8U7Z - chains B4 and K3 of the 15 polymer chains in the assembly; structure by electron microscopy, 2.97 A resolution.

== Chain B4 ==
Protein: Guanine nucleotide-binding protein G(I)/G(S)/G(T) subunit beta-1
Organism: Homo sapiens
UniProt: P62873 (GBB1_HUMAN); numbering as in UniProt (aligned over 1-340)
Amino-acid sequence (340 residues; row label = number of the first residue in the row):
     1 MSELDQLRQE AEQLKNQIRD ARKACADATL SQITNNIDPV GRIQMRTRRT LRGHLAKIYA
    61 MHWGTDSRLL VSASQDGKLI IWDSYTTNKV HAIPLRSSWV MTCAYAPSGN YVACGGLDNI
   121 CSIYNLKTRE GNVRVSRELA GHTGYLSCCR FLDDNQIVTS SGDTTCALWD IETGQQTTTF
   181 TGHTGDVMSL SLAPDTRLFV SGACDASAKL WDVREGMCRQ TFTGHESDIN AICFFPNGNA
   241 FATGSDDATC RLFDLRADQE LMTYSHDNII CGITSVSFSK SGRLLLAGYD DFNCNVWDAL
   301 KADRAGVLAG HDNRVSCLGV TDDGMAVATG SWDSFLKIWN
Not modelled in the structure: 1
Curated features (UniProtKB/Swiss-Prot):
  - modified residue: Ser2 (N-acetylserine), His266 (Phosphohistidine)
  - natural variant: Leu30 (L30F: In MRD42; uncertain significance), Arg52 (R52G: In MRD42), Gly64 (G64V: In MRD42), Asp76 (D76E: In MRD42; D76G: In MRD42), Gly77 (G77S: In MRD42), Lys78 (K78R: In MRD42), Ile80 (I80N: In MRD42; I80T: In MRD42), His91 (H91R: In MRD42; uncertain significance), Ala92 (A92T: In MRD42), Pro94 (P94S: In MRD42), Leu95 (L95P: In MRD42), Arg96 (R96L: In MRD42), 5 further natural variant entries in UniProt
From the paper describing this entry:
  - mutagenesis - K78E, K89E, A92D: abolished catalytic activity (ubiquitylation activity)
  - mutagenesis - K78E, K89E, A92D: abolished catalytic activity with BTB/POZ domain-containing protein KCTD5 (chain K3)
  - post-translational modification sites: Lys23

== Chain K3 ==
Protein: BTB/POZ domain-containing protein KCTD5
Organism: Homo sapiens
UniProt: Q9NXV2 (KCTD5_HUMAN); residues 1-234 here = UniProt positions 1-234
Amino-acid sequence (234 residues; each row starts with the number of its first residue):
     1 MAENHCELLS PARGGIGAGL GGGLCRRCSA GLGALAQRPG SVSKWVRLNV GGTYFLTTRQ
    61 TLCRDPKSFL YRLCQADPDL DSDKDETGAY LIDRDPTYFG PVLNYLRHGK LVINKDLAEE
   121 GVLEEAEFYN ITSLIKLVKD KIRERDSKTS QVPVKHVYRV LQCQEEELTQ MVSTMSDGWK
   181 FEQLVSIGSS YNYGNEDQAE FLCVVSKELH NTPYGTASEP SEKAKILQER GSRM
Not modelled in the structure: 1-151, 234
Curated features (UniProtKB/Swiss-Prot):
  - modified residue: Ala2 (N-acetylalanine), Ser10 (Phosphoserine)
From the paper describing this entry:
  - mutagenesis - F128A, L161R: abolished catalytic activity (ubiquitylation activity)
  - mutagenesis - L209*: decreased catalytic activity (activity)
  - mutagenesis - L161R: abolished catalytic activity with Guanine nucleotide-binding protein G(I)/G(S)/G(T) subunit beta-1 (chain B4)
  - mutagenesis - L209* (10-fold): decreased binding to Guanine nucleotide-binding protein G(I)/G(S)/G(T) subunit beta-1 (chain B4)
  - mutagenesis - L209*: decreased catalytic activity with Guanine nucleotide-binding protein G(I)/G(S)/G(T) subunit beta-1 (chain B4)
  - mutagenesis - F128A: unchanged binding to Gbeta 

== Interface between chain B4 and chain K3 ==
Pairs across the interface - 10 pairs, chain B4 then chain K3:
  Arg68(B4) - Arg233(K3)
  Val90(B4) - Ser232(K3)
  Thr128(B4) - Gln228(K3)  hydrogen bond (backbone-side chain)
  Arg129(B4) - Ala217(K3)
  Arg129(B4) - Glu219(K3)  hydrogen bond (side chain-backbone)
  Arg129(B4) - Pro220(K3)
  Arg129(B4) - Ser221(K3)
  Arg129(B4) - Ala224(K3)
  Arg129(B4) - Gln228(K3)
  Glu130(B4) - Ala217(K3)
Other interface residues (no listed pair), chain B4 (6 interface residues in all): Lys127
Other interface residues (no listed pair), chain K3 (10 interface residues in all): Thr216, Ser218
Interface features reported in the paper:
  - hot spots on chain B4 (mutagenesis) - K78E, K89E, A92D: abolished binding to BTB/POZ domain-containing protein KCTD5 (chain K3)
  - hot spots on chain K3 (mutagenesis) - L161R: abolished binding to Guanine nucleotide-binding protein G(I)/G(S)/G(T) subunit beta-1 (chain B4)

== Summary ==
The interface between chain B4 and chain K3 involves 6 residues on one side and 10 on the other, with 2
hydrogen bonds. Polar contacts include Thr128(B4)-Gln228(K3) and Arg129(B4)-Glu219(K3). The paper reports that
K78E, K89E and A92D of chain B4 abolish catalytic activity (ubiquitylation activity); a modification site at
Lys23(B4); 6 substitutions were tested in all.
Here chain B4 is Guanine nucleotide-binding protein G(I)/G(S)/G(T) subunit beta-1 and chain K3 is BTB/POZ
domain-containing protein KCTD5, both from Homo sapiens. Entry 8U7Z (KCTD5/Cullin3/Gbeta1gamma2 Complex: Local
Refinment of KCTD5(CTD)/Gbeta1gamma2) was determined by electron microscopy together with 8U80, 8U81, 8U82,
8U83 and 8U84 from the same study.
